7QV0 - chains C and E of the 6 polymer chains in the assembly; structure by X-ray diffraction, 2.49 A resolution.

== Chain C ==
Name: Beta-hydroxyacyl-(Acyl-carrier-protein) dehydratase
Source organism: Candidatus Scalindua brodae
UniProtKB: A0A0B0EHL2 (A0A0B0EHL2_9BACT); residue numbers follow UniProt; this construct covers 3-145
Amino-acid sequence (144 residues; each row starts with the number of its first residue):
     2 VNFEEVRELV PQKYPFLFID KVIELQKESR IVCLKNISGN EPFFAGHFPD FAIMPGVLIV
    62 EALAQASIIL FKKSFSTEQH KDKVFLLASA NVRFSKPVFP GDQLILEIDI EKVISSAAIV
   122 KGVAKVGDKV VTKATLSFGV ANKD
Disordered / not traced: 2-3, 78-83, 144-145
Sequence notes: expression tag (2)
Residues lining bound ligands:
  - GC5 (S-[2-[3-[[(2R)-3,3-dimethyl-2-oxidanyl-4-phosphonooxy-butanoyl]amino]propanoylamino]ethyl] (Z)-hex-2-enethioate), molecule 1: Gln13, Phe86, Leu87, Leu88
  - GC5, molecule 2: His48, Phe49, Ile54, Met55, Pro56, Gly57, Phe95, Ser96, Lys97, Pro98

== Chain E ==
Name: Acyl carrier protein
Source organism: Candidatus Scalindua brodae
UniProtKB: A0A0B0EN18 (A0A0B0EN18_9BACT); residue numbers follow UniProt; this construct covers 2-84
Amino-acid sequence (83 residues; each row starts with the number of its first residue):
     2 PVENLEKEIT AIVAEVTELD ENEIWEKRDA DFFKDLEIDS LLALEILALI EKKFKVQIPE
    62 EKLVDITSLN ATIEMTRSTL EGK

== How chain C and chain E interact ==
Pairs across the interface (8; chain C residue first):
  Ala89(C) - Leu42(E)  hydrophobic
  Lys113(C) - Leu45(E)
  Lys113(C) - Leu48(E)
  Lys113(C) - Ala49(E)
  Ile115(C) - Leu45(E)  hydrophobic
  Ile115(C) - Glu61(E)
  Ser116(C) - Glu61(E)  hydrogen bond
  Ser138(C) - Leu42(E)
Interface residues without a listed pair, chain C (9 interface residues in all): Ser90, Ala118, Ile120, Phe139
Interface residues without a listed pair, chain E (8 interface residues in all): Glu46, Glu52, Leu64

== Overview ==
9 residues of chain C and 8 residues of chain E are in contact; the contacts include 1 hydrogen bond. The
hydrogen-bonded pair is Ser116(C)-Glu61(E). Chain C binds compound GC5.
Chain C is Beta-hydroxyacyl-(Acyl-carrier-protein) dehydratase and chain E is Acyl carrier protein, both from
Candidatus Scalindua brodae; the structure, Covalent complex between Scalindua brodae amxFabZ and amxACP, was
determined by X-ray diffraction, deposited together with 8AYB, 8AYC, 8AYD and 8AYI.
